Entry 8K0H (X-ray diffraction, 2.56 A resolution); this record covers chains A and B.

[Chain A]
Protein: Csy1
Source organism: Vibrio phage ICP1_2011_A
UniProt: M1R2X3 (M1R2X3_9CAUD); numbering as in UniProt (aligned over 1-179)
Sequence (179 residues; numbered 1 to 179; the number before each row is that of its first residue):
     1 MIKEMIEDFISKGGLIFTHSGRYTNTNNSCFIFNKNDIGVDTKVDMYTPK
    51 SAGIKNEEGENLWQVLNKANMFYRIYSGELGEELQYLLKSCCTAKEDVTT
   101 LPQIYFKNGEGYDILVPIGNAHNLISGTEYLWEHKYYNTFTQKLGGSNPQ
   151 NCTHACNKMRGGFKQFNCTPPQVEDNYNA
Not modelled in the structure: 177-179

[Chain B]
Protein: Csy2
Source organism: Vibrio phage ICP1_2011_A
UniProt: M1QWL5 (M1QWL5_9CAUD); residues 1-248 here = UniProt positions 1-248
Sequence (248 residues; row label = number of the first residue in the row):
     1 MRKFIIVKNVKVDGINAKSSDITVGMPPATTFCGLGETMSIKTGIVVKAV
    51 SYGSVKFEVRGSRFNTSVTKFAWQDRGNGGKANNNSPIQPKPLADGVFTL
   101 CFEVEWEDCAEVLVDKVTNFINTARIAGGTIASFNKPFVKVAKDAEELAS
   151 VKNAMMPCYVVVDCGVEVNIFEDAVNRKLQPMVNGYKKLEKIVDNKHMRD
   201 KFTPAYLATPTYTMIGYKMVSNVDNFDQALWQYGENTKVKTIGGIYND
Not modelled in the structure: 67-89, 248

[How chain A and chain B interact]
Residue-residue contacts - 98 pairs, chain A then chain B:
  His19(A) with Leu189(B); Thr209(B)
  Tyr23(A) with Asp21(B)
  Cys30(A) with Leu207(B), hydrophobic
  Ile32(A) with Leu207(B), hydrophobic
  Asn34(A) with Leu189(B)
  Asp37(A) with Lys187(B), salt bridge
  Glu96(A) with Ile192(B); Val193(B), hydrogen bond (side chain-backbone); Asp194(B)
  Val98(A) with Ile192(B), hydrophobic
  Gln103(A) with His197(B), hydrogen bond (side chain-backbone); Met198(B), hydrogen bond; Arg199(B), hydrogen bond (side chain-backbone)
  Ile104(A) with Tyr186(B)
  Tyr105(A) with Asp200(B), hydrogen bond; Thr203(B)
  Phe106(A) with Thr30(B); Tyr186(B), hydrophobic; Tyr233(B), hydrophobic; Thr237(B); Lys238(B)
  Lys107(A) with Glu37(B); Tyr233(B)
  Tyr112(A) with Glu37(B), hydrogen bond; Ile41(B); Thr203(B); Pro204(B)
  Asp113(A) with Lys188(B), salt bridge; Thr203(B); Pro204(B); Tyr206(B)
  Ile114(A) with Met198(B), hydrophobic; Asp200(B); Thr203(B); Pro204(B), hydrogen bond (backbone-backbone); Ala205(B); Tyr206(B), hydrogen bond (backbone-backbone)
  Leu115(A) with Tyr186(B), hydrophobic; Tyr206(B)
  Val116(A) with Ile192(B), hydrophobic; Tyr206(B), hydrogen bond (backbone-backbone); Leu207(B); Ala208(B), hydrogen bond (backbone-backbone)
  Pro117(A) with Ala208(B)
  Ile118(A) with Leu189(B), hydrophobic; Ala208(B), hydrogen bond (backbone-backbone); Thr209(B), hydrogen bond (backbone-side chain); Pro210(B)
  Gly119(A) with Asp21(B)
  Asn123(A) with Ile22(B); Phe171(B); Tyr212(B)
  Gly127(A) with Phe171(B)
  Tyr130(A) with Phe171(B), hydrophobic; Glu172(B); Val175(B), hydrophobic
  Tyr136(A) with Ala174(B); Val175(B), hydrophobic
  Phe140(A) with Val24(B)
  Gln142(A) with Lys18(B), hydrogen bond; Pro90(B); Pro92(B)
  Lys164(A) with Ile22(B)
  Gln165(A) with Asp21(B); Ile22(B); Val24(B)
  Phe166(A) with Ile22(B), hydrogen bond (backbone-backbone); Thr23(B); Val24(B), hydrogen bond (backbone-backbone); Phe171(B), hydrophobic; Ala174(B), hydrophobic; Pro181(B), hydrophobic
  Asn167(A) with Val24(B); Gln180(B), hydrogen bond (backbone-side chain)
  Cys168(A) with Thr23(B); Val24(B), hydrogen bond (backbone-backbone); Gly25(B); Met26(B), hydrogen bond (backbone-backbone); Gln180(B); Pro181(B); Tyr217(B)
  Thr169(A) with Gln180(B), hydrogen bond (backbone-side chain)
  Pro170(A) with Met26(B), hydrophobic; Ser54(B); Phe57(B); Tyr217(B), hydrophobic
  Pro171(A) with Ser54(B), hydrogen bond (backbone-side chain); Tyr159(B), hydrophobic; Tyr217(B)
  Gln172(A) with Val55(B); Lys56(B); Phe57(B), hydrogen bond (side chain-backbone); Tyr159(B)
  Val173(A) with Val55(B), hydrogen bond (backbone-backbone); Lys56(B), hydrogen bond (backbone-side chain); Pro157(B)
  Asp175(A) with Lys56(B), salt bridge
Other interface residues (no listed pair), chain A (44 interface residues in all): Thr99, Asn120, Leu124, Leu131, His134, Glu174
Other interface residues (no listed pair), chain B (56 interface residues in all): Val59, Ser62, Cys158, Ile170, Leu179, Gly185, Lys191, Val239

[In short]
Chain A and chain B form an interface of 44 and 56 residues respectively, with 23 hydrogen bonds and 3 salt
bridges. Polar contacts include Asp37(A)-Lys187(B), Asp113(A)-Lys188(B) and Asp175(A)-Lys56(B).
Here chain A is Csy1 and chain B is Csy2, both from Vibrio phage ICP1_2011_A. Entry 8K0H (Structure of
Cas5f-8f) was determined by X-ray diffraction, deposited together with 8K28, 8K0J and 8K0K.
